Entry 8DEF (electron microscopy, 4.20 A resolution (low resolution: residue-level contacts below are approximate; hydrogen-bond / salt-bridge calls are withheld)); this record covers chains K and V of the 10 polymer chains in the assembly.

== Chain K ==
Protein: Spike glycoprotein E2
Organism: Western equine encephalitis virus
UniProtKB: P13897 (POLS_WEEV); residues 4-421 here correspond to UniProt positions 320-737 (UniProt number = residue number + 316)
Chain sequence (418 residues; numbered 4 to 421; the number before each row is that of its first residue):
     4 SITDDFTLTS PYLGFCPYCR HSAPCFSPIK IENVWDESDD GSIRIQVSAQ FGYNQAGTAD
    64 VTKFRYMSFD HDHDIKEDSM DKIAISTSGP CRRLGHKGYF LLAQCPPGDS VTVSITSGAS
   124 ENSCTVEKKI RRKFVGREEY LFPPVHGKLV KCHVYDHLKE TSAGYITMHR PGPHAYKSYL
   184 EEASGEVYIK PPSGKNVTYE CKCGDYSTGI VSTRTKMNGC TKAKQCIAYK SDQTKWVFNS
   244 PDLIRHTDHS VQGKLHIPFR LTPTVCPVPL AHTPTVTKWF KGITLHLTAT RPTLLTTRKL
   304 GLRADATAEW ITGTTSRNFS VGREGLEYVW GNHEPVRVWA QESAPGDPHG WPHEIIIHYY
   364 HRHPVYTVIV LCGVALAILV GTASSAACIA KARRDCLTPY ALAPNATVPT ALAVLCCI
Not modelled in the structure: 4-13, 345-421
Cystine bridges: Cys-19/Cys-127, Cys-22/Cys-28, Cys-94/Cys-108, Cys-155/Cys-269, Cys-204/Cys-229, Cys-206/Cys-223
Swiss-Prot annotation at these positions:
  - region: Lys-394 to Asp-398 (Interaction with the capsid protein), Thr-401 to Ile-421 (Transient transmembrane before p62-6K protein processing)
  - lipidation (S-palmitoyl cysteine): Cys-399, Cys-419, Cys-420
  - glycosylation (N-linked (GlcNAc...) asparagine): Asn-199, Asn-321

== Chain V ==
Protein: SKW24 Fab light chain
Organism: Homo sapiens
Notes: antibody fragment or engineered binder
Chain sequence (215 residues; row label = number of the first residue in the row):
     1 SYELTQPPSV SASPGQTARI TCGGINIGSE LVHWYQQKPP QAPVLVIYAN GERPSGIPER
    61 FSGSNSGNTA TLTISGVEAG DEADYYCQLW DISSDHNYIF GDGTRLTVLG QPKAAPSVTL
   121 FPPSSEELQA NKATLVCLIS DFYPGAVEVA WKADGSAVNA GVETTKPSKQ SNNKYAASSY
   181 LSLTSDQWKS HKSYSCQVTH EGSTVEKTVA PAECS
Not modelled in the structure: 107-215
Cystine bridges: Cys-22/Cys-87

== Interface between chain K and chain V ==
Pairs across the interface (13):
  Arg-173(K) / Gly-28(V)
  Arg-173(K) / Asn-50(V)
  Thr-211(K) / Trp-90(V)
  Thr-211(K) / Ile-92(V)
  Thr-211(K) / His-96(V)
  Gly-212(K) / Ile-92(V)
  Ile-213(K) / Ile-92(V)
  Ile-213(K) / Ser-93(V)
  Gln-236(K) / Gly-28(V)
  Gln-236(K) / Ser-29(V)
  Asp-251(K) / Leu-31(V)
  Asp-251(K) / Ala-49(V)
  Asp-251(K) / Asn-50(V)
Interface residues without a listed pair, chain K (8 interface residues in all): His-249, Ser-253
Interface residues without a listed pair, chain V (10 interface residues in all): Gly-51

== In short ==
8 residues of chain K face 10 of chain V across their interface.
Chain K is Spike glycoprotein E2 (Western equine encephalitis virus) and chain V is SKW24 Fab light chain
(Homo sapiens); the structure, Cryo-EM Structure of Western Equine Encephalitis Virus VLP in complex with
SKW24 fab, was determined by electron microscopy, deposited together with 8DEE, 8DEQ, 8DUL, 8DUN, 8DWO, 8EEU
and 8EEV.
